Entry 4XL2 (X-ray diffraction, 1.77 A resolution); this record covers chains A and B.

Chain A (and B):
Protein: Acetyl-CoA acetyltransferase
From: Clostridium acetobutylicum (strain ATCC 824 / DSM 792 / JCM 1419 / LMG 5710 / VKM B-1787)
Notes: EC 2.3.1.9; chain B of this document is another copy of the same molecule, construct and numbering; everything in this record applies to it too
UniProt: P45359 (THLA_CLOAB); residue numbers follow UniProt; this construct covers 1-392
Amino-acid sequence (400 residues; numbered 1 to 400; the number before each row is that of its first residue):
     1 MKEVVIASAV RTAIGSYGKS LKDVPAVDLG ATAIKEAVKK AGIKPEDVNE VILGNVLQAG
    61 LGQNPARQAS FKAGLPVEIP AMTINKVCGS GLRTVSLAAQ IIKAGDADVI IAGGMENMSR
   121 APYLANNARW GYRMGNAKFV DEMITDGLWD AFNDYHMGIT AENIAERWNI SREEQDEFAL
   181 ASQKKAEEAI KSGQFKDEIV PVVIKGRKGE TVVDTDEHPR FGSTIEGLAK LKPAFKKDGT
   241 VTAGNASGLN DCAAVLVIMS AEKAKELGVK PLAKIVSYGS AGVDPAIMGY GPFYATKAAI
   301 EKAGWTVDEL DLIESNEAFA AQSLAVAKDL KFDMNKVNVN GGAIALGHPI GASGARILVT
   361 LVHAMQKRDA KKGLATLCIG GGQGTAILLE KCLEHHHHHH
Disordered / not traced: 282-290, 394-400
Construct notes: expression tag (393-400)
Disulfides: C88-C378
What the authors report for this chain:
  - catalytic residues: C88, C378
  - conformationally variable residues (loop rearrangement, order/disorder transition, side-chain flip): S280 to P292, C378 to G384

Interface between chain A and chain B:
Pairs across the interface (140; chain A residue first):
  M1(A) with M1(B), hydrophobic; A104(B)
  Y17(A) with R129(B), hydrogen bond; W130(B), hydrophobic
  G18(A) with W130(B)
  E50(A) with R93(B), salt bridge
  Q58(A) with Q58(B); N85(B), hydrogen bond; D146(B)
  A59(A) with A59(B), hydrophobic; L124(B); D146(B)
  G60(A) with L124(B); T145(B); D146(B), hydrogen bond (backbone-side chain)
  L61(A) with D146(B), hydrogen bond (backbone-side chain)
  G62(A) with T145(B); D146(B), hydrogen bond (backbone-side chain)
  Q63(A) with V87(B); T145(B); D146(B); G147(B), hydrogen bond (side chain-backbone); L148(B); W149(B); D150(B); M157(B)
  N64(A) with N85(B); K86(B); V87(B)
  R67(A) with F152(B); G381(B), hydrogen bond (side chain-backbone); Q383(B), hydrogen bond
  Q68(A) with A151(B); F152(B)
  F71(A) with F152(B), hydrophobic
  V77(A) with G381(B)
  E78(A) with Y294(B); G381(B); G382(B), hydrogen bond (backbone-backbone)
  P80(A) with K86(B); G382(B)
  A81(A) with K86(B)
  M82(A) with N85(B); R93(B); L97(B), hydrophobic
  T83(A) with T83(B); I84(B); N85(B), hydrogen bond (backbone-backbone)
  I84(A) with T83(B); I84(B), hydrophobic
  N85(A) with Q58(B); N64(B); M82(B); T83(B), hydrogen bond (backbone-backbone)
  K86(A) with N64(B); P80(B); A81(B)
  V87(A) with Q63(B); N64(B)
  R93(A) with E50(B), salt bridge; M82(B); I101(B)
  L97(A) with M82(B), hydrophobic; L97(B), hydrophobic; I101(B), hydrophobic
  Q100(A) with I101(B); A104(B); D106(B), hydrogen bond
  I101(A) with R93(B); L97(B), hydrophobic; Q100(B)
  K103(A) with M1(B); A104(B)
  A104(A) with M1(B); Q100(B); K103(B)
  D106(A) with Q100(B), hydrogen bond; Y278(B), hydrogen bond; S280(B); A281(B)
  M118(A) with R129(B)
  S119(A) with R129(B); W130(B), hydrogen bond (backbone-side chain)
  A121(A) with R129(B), hydrogen bond (backbone-side chain)
  P122(A) with A125(B); N126(B); R129(B), hydrogen bond (backbone-side chain)
  Y123(A) with L124(B); A125(B), hydrogen bond (backbone-backbone); A128(B), hydrophobic; R129(B)
  L124(A) with G60(B); Y123(B); L124(B), hydrophobic
  A125(A) with P122(B); Y123(B), hydrogen bond (backbone-backbone); F139(B), hydrophobic
  N126(A) with P122(B)
  A128(A) with Y123(B), hydrophobic; F139(B), hydrophobic
  R129(A) with Y17(B), hydrogen bond; S119(B); A121(B), hydrogen bond (side chain-backbone); P122(B), hydrogen bond (side chain-backbone); Y123(B); D141(B), salt bridge; M143(B)
  W130(A) with Y17(B), hydrophobic; G18(B); S119(B), hydrogen bond (side chain-backbone)
  F139(A) with A125(B), hydrophobic; A128(B), hydrophobic
  D141(A) with R129(B), salt bridge
  M143(A) with R129(B)
  T145(A) with G60(B); G62(B); Q63(B)
  D146(A) with Q58(B); A59(B); G60(B), hydrogen bond (side chain-backbone); L61(B), hydrogen bond (side chain-backbone); G62(B), hydrogen bond (side chain-backbone); Q63(B)
  G147(A) with Q63(B), hydrogen bond (backbone-side chain)
  L148(A) with Q63(B)
  W149(A) with Q63(B)
  A151(A) with Q68(B)
  F152(A) with R67(B); Q68(B); F71(B), hydrophobic
  M157(A) with Q63(B), hydrogen bond
  Y278(A) with D106(B), hydrogen bond
  A281(A) with D106(B)
  Y294(A) with E78(B)
  G381(A) with R67(B), hydrogen bond (backbone-side chain); V77(B); E78(B)
  G382(A) with E78(B), hydrogen bond (backbone-backbone); P80(B)
  Q383(A) with R67(B)
Other interface residues (no listed pair), chain A (66 interface residues in all): P65, I79, G105, R120, E142, D150, S280
Other interface residues (no listed pair), chain B (65 interface residues in all): P65, I79, M118, R120, E142

In short:
The interface between chain A and chain B involves 66 residues on one side and 65 on the other, with 31
hydrogen bonds and 4 salt bridges. Polar pairs include E50(A)-R93(B), R129(A)-D141(B) and Y17(A)-R129(B). The
paper reports catalytic residues C88(A) and C378(A); conformational variability at S280(A) and C378(A).
Chain A and chain B are both Acetyl-CoA acetyltransferase (Clostridium acetobutylicum (strain ATCC 824 / DSM
792 / JCM 1419 / LMG 5710 / VKM B-1787)); the structure, Crystal structure of oxidized form of thiolase from
Clostridium acetobutylicum, was determined by X-ray diffraction together with 4WYR, 4WYS, 4XL3 and 4XL4 from
the same study.
